PDB entry 3E2F | X-ray diffraction, 2.59 A resolution | chains A and B

== Chain A (and B) ==
Molecule: Kynurenine-oxoglutarate transaminase 3
Source organism: Mus musculus
Notes: EC 2.6.1.7, 4.4.1.13; chain B of this document is another copy of the same molecule, construct and numbering; everything in this record applies to it too
UniProtKB: Q71RI9 (KAT3_MOUSE); residues 42-451 here = UniProt positions 42-451
Amino-acid sequence (410 residues; each row starts with the number of its first residue):
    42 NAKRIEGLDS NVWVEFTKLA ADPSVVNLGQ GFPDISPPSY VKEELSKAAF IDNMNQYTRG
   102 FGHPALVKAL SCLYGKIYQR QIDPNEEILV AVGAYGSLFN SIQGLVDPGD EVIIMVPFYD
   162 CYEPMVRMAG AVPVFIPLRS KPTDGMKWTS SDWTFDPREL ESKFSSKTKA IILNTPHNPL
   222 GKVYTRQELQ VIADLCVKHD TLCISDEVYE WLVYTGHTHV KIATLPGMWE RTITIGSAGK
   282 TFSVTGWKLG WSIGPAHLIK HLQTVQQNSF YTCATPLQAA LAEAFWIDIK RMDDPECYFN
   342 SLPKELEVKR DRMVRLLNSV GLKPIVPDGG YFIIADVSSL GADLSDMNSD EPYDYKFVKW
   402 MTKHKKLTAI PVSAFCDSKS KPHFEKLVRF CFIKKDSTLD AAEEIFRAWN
Modified residues: Lys-281 ((2S)-2-amino-6-[[3-hydroxy-2-methyl-5-(phosphonooxymethyl)pyridin-4-yl]methylideneamino]hexanoic acid; LLP)
Curated features (UniProtKB/Swiss-Prot):
  - binding site (substrate): Gly-72, Asn-219, Arg-430
  - modified residue: Lys-117 (N6-acetyllysine), Lys-281 (N6-(pyridoxal phosphate)lysine)

== Chain A / chain B interface ==
Contacting residue pairs (137; chain A residue first):
  Asn-42(A) with Gly-145(B); His-302(B), hydrogen bond (backbone-side chain)
  Ala-43(A) with Gln-144(B); Gly-145(B), hydrogen bond (backbone-backbone); Val-147(B); Asp-148(B)
  Lys-44(A) with Asp-148(B), hydrogen bond (backbone-side chain)
  Arg-45(A) with Gln-144(B), hydrogen bond (side chain-backbone); Val-147(B), hydrogen bond (side chain-backbone); Ala-170(B), hydrogen bond (side chain-backbone)
  Ile-46(A) with Gly-145(B); His-302(B); Thr-305(B)
  Leu-49(A) with Thr-305(B); Gln-308(B), hydrogen bond (backbone-side chain); Asn-309(B), hydrogen bond (backbone-side chain)
  Asp-50(A) with Thr-305(B); Gln-308(B)
  Ser-51(A) with Gln-308(B), hydrogen bond (backbone-side chain)
  Asn-52(A) with Gln-308(B); Tyr-312(B)
  Gln-71(A) with Tyr-98(B)
  Gly-72(A) with Tyr-98(B)
  Phe-73(A) with Gln-97(B); Tyr-98(B)
  Pro-74(A) with Gln-97(B)
  Ser-77(A) with Asp-93(B), hydrogen bond
  Pro-78(A) with Asp-93(B)
  Lys-83(A) with Ala-90(B); Phe-91(B), hydrogen bond (side chain-backbone); Asp-93(B), salt bridge
  Leu-86(A) with Ala-90(B), hydrophobic
  Ser-87(A) with Ser-87(B), hydrogen bond; Phe-91(B)
  Ala-90(A) with Lys-83(B); Leu-86(B), hydrophobic
  Phe-91(A) with Ser-87(B)
  Asp-93(A) with Ser-77(B), hydrogen bond; Pro-78(B); Lys-83(B), salt bridge
  Asn-96(A) with Leu-86(B); Val-285(B); Thr-286(B), hydrogen bond (backbone-backbone); Gly-287(B), hydrogen bond (backbone-backbone); Trp-288(B)
  Gln-97(A) with Phe-73(B); Pro-74(B); Ser-284(B); Val-285(B); Thr-286(B), hydrogen bond; Gly-287(B)
  Tyr-98(A) with Gly-72(B); Phe-73(B); Lys-281(B); Thr-286(B), hydrogen bond (backbone-side chain); Gly-287(B); Lys-289(B)
  Val-133(A) with Val-133(B), hydrophobic; Phe-311(B), hydrophobic
  Tyr-136(A) with Gln-308(B), hydrogen bond (side chain-backbone); Ser-310(B); Phe-311(B); Tyr-312(B), hydrophobic
  Gly-137(A) with Ser-310(B); Phe-311(B)
  Phe-140(A) with Phe-140(B), hydrophobic; Asn-309(B); Ser-310(B); Phe-311(B), hydrophobic
  Ile-143(A) with Arg-45(B)
  Gln-144(A) with Ala-43(B); Arg-45(B), hydrogen bond (backbone-side chain); Met-169(B)
  Gly-145(A) with Asn-42(B); Ala-43(B), hydrogen bond (backbone-backbone); Ile-46(B)
  Val-147(A) with Ala-43(B); Arg-45(B), hydrogen bond (backbone-side chain)
  Asp-148(A) with Ala-43(B); Lys-44(B), hydrogen bond (side chain-backbone)
  Pro-149(A) with Arg-45(B)
  Pro-165(A) with Asn-309(B)
  Met-166(A) with Asn-309(B); Ser-310(B)
  Met-169(A) with Gln-144(B)
  Ala-170(A) with Arg-45(B), hydrogen bond (backbone-side chain)
  Lys-281(A) with Tyr-98(B)
  Ser-284(A) with Gln-97(B)
  Val-285(A) with Asn-96(B); Gln-97(B)
  Thr-286(A) with Asn-96(B), hydrogen bond (backbone-backbone); Gln-97(B), hydrogen bond; Tyr-98(B), hydrogen bond (side chain-backbone)
  Gly-287(A) with Asn-96(B), hydrogen bond (backbone-backbone); Gln-97(B); Tyr-98(B); Ala-315(B); Thr-316(B), hydrogen bond (backbone-backbone); Pro-317(B)
  Trp-288(A) with Asn-96(B); Pro-317(B)
  Lys-289(A) with Tyr-98(B); Phe-311(B), hydrogen bond (side chain-backbone); Thr-313(B)
  His-302(A) with Asn-42(B), hydrogen bond (side chain-backbone); Ile-46(B)
  Thr-305(A) with Ile-46(B); Leu-49(B); Asp-50(B)
  Val-306(A) with Ile-46(B), hydrophobic
  Gln-308(A) with Asp-50(B); Ser-51(B), hydrogen bond (side chain-backbone); Asn-52(B), hydrogen bond; Tyr-136(B), hydrogen bond (backbone-side chain)
  Asn-309(A) with Leu-49(B), hydrogen bond (side chain-backbone); Phe-140(B); Pro-165(B); Met-166(B)
  Ser-310(A) with Tyr-136(B); Gly-137(B); Phe-140(B); Met-166(B); Phe-311(B)
  Phe-311(A) with Val-133(B), hydrophobic; Tyr-136(B); Lys-289(B), hydrogen bond (backbone-side chain); Phe-311(B), hydrophobic
  Tyr-312(A) with Asn-52(B), hydrogen bond; Tyr-136(B)
  Thr-313(A) with Lys-289(B)
  Ala-315(A) with Gly-287(B); Leu-318(B), hydrophobic
  Thr-316(A) with Gly-287(B), hydrogen bond (backbone-backbone)
  Pro-317(A) with Gly-287(B); Trp-288(B)
  Leu-318(A) with Ala-315(B), hydrophobic; Leu-318(B), hydrophobic
Other interface residues (no listed pair), chain A (62 interface residues in all): Trp-54, Glu-84, Leu-146, Cys-314
Other interface residues (no listed pair), chain B (62 interface residues in all): Trp-54, Glu-84, Asn-94, Ile-143, Leu-146, Pro-149, Val-306, Cys-314

== Summary ==
The chain A/chain B interface involves 62 residues from each chain; the contacts include 37 hydrogen bonds and
2 salt bridges. Polar pairs include Lys-83(A)/Asp-93(B), Asn-42(A)/His-302(B) and Lys-44(A)/Asp-148(B).
UniProt lists 3 substrate-binding residues on chain A.
Chain A and chain B are both Kynurenine-oxoglutarate transaminase 3 (Mus musculus); the structure, Crystal
structure of mouse kynurenine aminotransferase III, PLP-bound form, was determined by X-ray diffraction
together with 3E2Y and 3E2Z from the same study.
